2QE0 - chains B and D of the 4 polymer chains in the assembly; structure by X-ray diffraction, 2.19 A resolution.

[Chain B (and D)]
Protein: NADP-dependent glyceraldehyde-3-phosphate dehydrogenase
From: Streptococcus mutans
Notes: EC 1.2.1.9; chain D of this document is another copy of the same molecule, construct and numbering; everything in this record applies to it too
Reference sequence: Q59931 (GAPN_STRMU); numbering as in UniProt (aligned over 1-475)
Sequence (475 residues; row label = number of the first residue in the row):
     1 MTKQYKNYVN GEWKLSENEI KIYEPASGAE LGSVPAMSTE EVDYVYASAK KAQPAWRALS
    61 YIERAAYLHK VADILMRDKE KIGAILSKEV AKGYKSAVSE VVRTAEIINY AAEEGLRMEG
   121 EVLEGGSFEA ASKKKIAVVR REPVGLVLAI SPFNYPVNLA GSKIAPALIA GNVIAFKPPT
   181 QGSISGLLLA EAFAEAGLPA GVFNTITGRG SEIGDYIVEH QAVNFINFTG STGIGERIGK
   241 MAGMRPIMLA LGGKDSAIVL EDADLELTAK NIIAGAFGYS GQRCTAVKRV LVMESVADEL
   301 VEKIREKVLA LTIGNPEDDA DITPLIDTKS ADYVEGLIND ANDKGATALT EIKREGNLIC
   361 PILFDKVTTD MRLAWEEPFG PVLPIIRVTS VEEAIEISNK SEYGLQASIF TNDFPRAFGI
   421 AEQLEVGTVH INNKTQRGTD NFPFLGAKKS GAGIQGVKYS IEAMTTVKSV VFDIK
Not modelled in the structure: 1
Construct notes: variant A58 (Ser in Q59931), I85 (Val in Q59931), T347 (Ala in Q59931); engineered mutation A250 (Glu in Q59931)
Curated features (UniProtKB/Swiss-Prot):
  - active site: C284
  - binding site (substrate): R103, N154, Y155, R283 to T285, R437
  - binding site (NADP(+)): S151, K177, T180, D215, E377
Small-molecule neighbours:
  - glyceraldehyde-3-phosphate (G3H): R103, N154, Y155, L159, R283, C284, T285, Q436, R437, G438, F444
  - NADP (NAP; NADP nicotinamide-adenine-dinucleotide phosphate): I150, S151, P152, F153, K177, P178, P179, T180, Q181, G208, R209, G210, S211, G214, D215, V218, F228, T229, G230, S231, I234, R237, I238, L251, G252, C284, S330, Y333, E377, P378, F379

[Chain B / chain D interface]
Residue-residue contacts (29):
  Y110(B) with L116(D), hydrophobic; R117(D), hydrogen bond (backbone-side chain)
  E113(B) with E113(D); R117(D)
  E114(B) with R117(D), salt bridge
  L116(B) with Y110(D), hydrophobic
  R117(B) with Y110(D), hydrogen bond (side chain-backbone); E113(D); E114(D), salt bridge
  E119(B) with K458(D), salt bridge
  K134(B) with E422(D), salt bridge
  P415(B) with D473(D); I474(D); K475(D), hydrogen bond (backbone-backbone)
  R416(B) with K475(D)
  F418(B) with I474(D), hydrophobic
  G419(B) with I474(D); K475(D)
  E422(B) with K134(D), salt bridge; I474(D)
  K458(B) with E119(D), salt bridge
  D473(B) with P415(D)
  I474(B) with P415(D); F418(D); G419(D); E422(D)
  K475(B) with P415(D), hydrogen bond (backbone-backbone); R416(D); G419(D)
Interface residues without a listed pair, chain B (18 interface residues in all): I136, F472
Interface residues without a listed pair, chain D (18 interface residues in all): I136, F472

[Overview]
Chain B and chain D each contribute 18 residues to their interface, with 4 hydrogen bonds and 6 salt bridges.
Polar contacts include E114(B)-R117(D), E119(B)-K458(D) and K134(B)-E422(D). Ligands of chain B:
glyceraldehyde-3-phosphate and NADP.
Chain B and chain D are both NADP-dependent glyceraldehyde-3-phosphate dehydrogenase (Streptococcus mutans);
the structure, Thioacylenzyme Intermediate of GAPN from S. Mutans, New Data Integration and Refinement, was
determined by X-ray diffraction, deposited together with 2ESD.
